3B52 - chain X; structure by X-ray diffraction, 1.50 A resolution.

# Chain X
Name: Carbon monoxide dehydrogenase 2
From: Carboxydothermus hydrogenoformans Z-2901
Notes: EC 1.2.99.2
UniProt: Q9F8A8 (COOS2_CARHZ); residues 4-636 here = UniProt positions 4-636
Chain sequence (656 residues; row label = number of the first residue in the row; numbers below 1 keep their minus sign (Met-19 is residue -19)):
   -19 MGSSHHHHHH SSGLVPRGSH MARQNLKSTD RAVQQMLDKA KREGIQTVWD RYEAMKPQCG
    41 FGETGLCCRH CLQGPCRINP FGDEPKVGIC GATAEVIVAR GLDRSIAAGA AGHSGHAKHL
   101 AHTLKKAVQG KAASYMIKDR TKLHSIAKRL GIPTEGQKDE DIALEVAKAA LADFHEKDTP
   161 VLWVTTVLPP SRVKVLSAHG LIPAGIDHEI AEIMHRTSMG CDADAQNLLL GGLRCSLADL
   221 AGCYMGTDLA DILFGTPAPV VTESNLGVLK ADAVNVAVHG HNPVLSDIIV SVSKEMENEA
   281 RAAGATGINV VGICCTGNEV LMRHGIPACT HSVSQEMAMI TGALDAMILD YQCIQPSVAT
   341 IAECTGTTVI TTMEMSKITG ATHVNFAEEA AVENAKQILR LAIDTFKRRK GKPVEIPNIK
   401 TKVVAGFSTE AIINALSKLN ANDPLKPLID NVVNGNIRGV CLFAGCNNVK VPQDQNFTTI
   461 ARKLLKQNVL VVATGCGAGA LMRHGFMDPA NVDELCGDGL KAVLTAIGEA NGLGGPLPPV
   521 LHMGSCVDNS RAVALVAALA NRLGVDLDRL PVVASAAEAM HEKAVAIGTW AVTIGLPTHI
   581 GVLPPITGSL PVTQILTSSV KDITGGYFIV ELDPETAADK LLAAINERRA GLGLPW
Not modelled in the structure: -19 to 3
Sequence notes: expression tag (-19 to 3)
Bound ions: 2Fe-2S cluster Fe: Cys39, Cys47; 4Fe-4S cluster Fe: Cys48, Cys51, Cys56, Cys70; Fe2+: His261, Cys295 (together with carbon dioxide, fe(3)-ni(1)-S(4) cluster); fe(3)-ni(1)-S(4) cluster Fe: Cys333, Cys446, Cys476 (together with carbon dioxide)
Small-molecule neighbours:
  - carbon dioxide (CO2): His93, His261, Cys295, Gln332, Cys526, Lys563, Ile567
  - 2Fe-2S cluster (FES): Cys39, Phe41, Gly42, Cys47, Arg49, Pro55
  - 4Fe-4S cluster (SF4): Cys48, Arg49, His50, Cys51, Gln53, Gly54, Cys56, Gly68, Ile69, Cys70, Ala72, Ile77, Arg80, Met199
  - fe(3)-ni(1)-S(4) cluster (WCC): His261, Cys294, Cys295, Ser312, Cys333, Gly445, Cys446, Gly475, Cys476, Cys526, Met560, His561, Lys563
UniProt features mapped onto this chain:
  - binding site ([4Fe-4S] cluster): Cys39, Cys47, Cys48, Cys51, Cys56, Cys70
  - binding site ([Ni-4Fe-5S] cluster): His261, Cys295, Cys333, Cys446, Cys476, Cys526
What the authors report for this chain:
  - binding site for carbon dioxide: Lys563
  - catalytic residues: Lys563

# In short
Ligands of chain X: 4Fe-4S cluster, 2Fe-2S cluster, fe(3)-ni(1)-S(4) cluster and carbon dioxide. Cys39 and
Cys47 coordinate a 2Fe-2S cluster Fe ion. Curated annotation (UniProt) lists 6 [4Fe-4S] cluster-binding
residues and 6 [Ni-4Fe-5S] cluster-binding residues. The paper reports the catalytic residue Lys563; a binding
site for carbon dioxide at Lys563.
Chain X is Carbon monoxide dehydrogenase 2 (Carboxydothermus hydrogenoformans Z-2901); the structure,
Ni,Fe-CODH-600 mV state + CO2, was determined by X-ray diffraction, deposited together with 3B51 and 3B53.
